Entry 8U7I (electron microscopy, 2.57 A resolution); this record covers chains C and D of the 16 polymer chains in the assembly.

# Chain C (and D)
Protein: Endonuclease GajA
Source organism: Bacillus cereus VD045
Notes: chain D of this document is another copy of the same molecule, construct and numbering; everything in this record applies to it too
UniProtKB: J8H9C1 (GAJA_BACC6); residues 2-578 here = UniProt positions 2-578
Sequence (675 residues; row label = number of the first residue in the row; numbers below 1 keep their minus sign (Met-96 is residue -96)):
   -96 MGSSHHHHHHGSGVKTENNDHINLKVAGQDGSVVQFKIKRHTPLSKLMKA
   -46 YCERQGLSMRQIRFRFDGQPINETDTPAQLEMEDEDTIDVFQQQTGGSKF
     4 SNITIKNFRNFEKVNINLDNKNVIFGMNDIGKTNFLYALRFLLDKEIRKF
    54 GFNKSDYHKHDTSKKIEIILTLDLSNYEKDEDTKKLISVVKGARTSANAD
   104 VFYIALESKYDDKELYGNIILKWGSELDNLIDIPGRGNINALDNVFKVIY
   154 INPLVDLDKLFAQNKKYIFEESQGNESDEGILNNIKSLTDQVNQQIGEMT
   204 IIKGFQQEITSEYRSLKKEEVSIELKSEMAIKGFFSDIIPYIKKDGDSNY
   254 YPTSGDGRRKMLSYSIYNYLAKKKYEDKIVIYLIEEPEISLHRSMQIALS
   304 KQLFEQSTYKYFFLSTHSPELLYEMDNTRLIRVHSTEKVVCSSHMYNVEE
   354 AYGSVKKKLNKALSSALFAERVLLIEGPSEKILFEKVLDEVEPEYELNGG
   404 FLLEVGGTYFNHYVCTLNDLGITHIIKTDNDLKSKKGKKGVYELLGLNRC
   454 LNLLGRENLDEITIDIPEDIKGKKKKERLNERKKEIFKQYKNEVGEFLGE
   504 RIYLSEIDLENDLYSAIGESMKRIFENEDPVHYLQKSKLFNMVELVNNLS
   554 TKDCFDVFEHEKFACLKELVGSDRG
Unresolved in the structure: -96 to -72, -41 to -39, -26 to -11, 256-257, 576-578
Differences from the reference sequence: expression tag (-96 to 1)
UniProt features mapped onto this chain:
  - binding site (ATP): Asp32 to Thr36
  - binding site (a divalent metal cation): Glu379, Glu383, Asp463, Glu464, Glu513
  - site (Interaction with GajB): Lys94, Arg97
  - mutagenesis: Lys35 (K35A: Retains endonuclease activity), His320 (H320A: Retains endonuclease activity, ATP only partially inhibits endonuclease activity), Glu379 (E379A: Loss of endonuclease activity), Asp511 (D511A: Loss of endonuclease activity), Lys541 (K541A: Loss of endonuclease activity)
What the authors report for this chain:
  - catalytic residues: Gly409 (by similarity / conservation)

# Interface between chain C and chain D
Residue-residue contacts - 38 pairs, chain C then chain D:
  Arg51(C) - Asn141(D)  hydrogen bond (backbone-side chain)
  Lys52(C) - Lys52(D)
  Lys52(C) - Phe53(D)
  Lys52(C) - Asn141(D)
  Phe53(C) - Lys52(D)
  Phe53(C) - Phe53(D)  hydrophobic
  Gly54(C) - Asn141(D)
  Lys116(C) - Asp280(D)  salt bridge
  Glu117(C) - Lys281(D)  salt bridge
  Tyr119(C) - Asn141(D)  hydrogen bond
  Tyr119(C) - Ile142(D)  hydrophobic
  Asn121(C) - Arg139(D)  hydrogen bond (side chain-backbone)
  Asn121(C) - Gly140(D)
  Asn121(C) - Asn141(D)  hydrogen bond (side chain-backbone)
  Asn121(C) - Ile142(D)
  Ile122(C) - Gly140(D)
  Ile122(C) - Asn141(D)
  Ile123(C) - Arg139(D)
  Asp135(C) - Arg139(D)  salt bridge
  Arg139(C) - Asn121(D)  hydrogen bond (backbone-side chain)
  Arg139(C) - Ile123(D)
  Arg139(C) - Asp135(D)  salt bridge
  Gly140(C) - Asn121(D)
  Gly140(C) - Ile122(D)
  Asn141(C) - Arg51(D)  hydrogen bond (side chain-backbone)
  Asn141(C) - Lys52(D)
  Asn141(C) - Gly54(D)
  Asn141(C) - Tyr119(D)  hydrogen bond
  Asn141(C) - Asn121(D)  hydrogen bond (backbone-side chain)
  Ile142(C) - Tyr119(D)  hydrophobic
  Ile142(C) - Asn121(D)
  Leu219(C) - Leu400(D)
  Lys221(C) - Asn401(D)
  Asp280(C) - Lys116(D)  salt bridge
  Lys281(C) - Glu117(D)  salt bridge
  Glu397(C) - Lys221(D)
  Leu400(C) - Leu219(D)
  Asn401(C) - Lys221(D)
Also at the interface, not in a pair above, chain C (24 interface residues in all): Lys125, Lys169
Also at the interface, not in a pair above, chain D (23 interface residues in all): Leu118, Lys125

# Overview
24 residues of chain C and 23 residues of chain D are in contact, with 8 hydrogen bonds and 6 salt bridges.
Polar pairs include Lys116(C)-Asp280(D), Glu117(C)-Lys281(D) and Asp135(C)-Arg139(D). UniProt lists 5
ATP-binding residues, 5 divalent metal cation-binding residues and 5 mutagenesis sites on chain C. The paper
reports the catalytic residue Gly409(C).
Chain C and chain D are both Endonuclease GajA (Bacillus cereus VD045); the structure, Structure of the phage
immune evasion protein Gad1 bound to the Gabija GajAB complex, was determined by electron microscopy (same
publication as 8SM3).
